6HVY - chains F and G of the 28 polymer chains in the assembly; structure by X-ray diffraction, 2.70 A resolution.

Chain F:
Molecule: Probable proteasome subunit alpha type-7
Organism: Saccharomyces cerevisiae (strain ATCC 204508 / S288c)
Notes: EC 3.4.25.1
UniProt: P21242 (PSA7_YEAST); residues -3 to 284 here correspond to UniProt positions 1-288 (UniProt number = residue number + 4)
Chain sequence (288 residues; row label = number of the first residue in the row; numbers below 1 keep their minus sign (Met-3 is residue -3)):
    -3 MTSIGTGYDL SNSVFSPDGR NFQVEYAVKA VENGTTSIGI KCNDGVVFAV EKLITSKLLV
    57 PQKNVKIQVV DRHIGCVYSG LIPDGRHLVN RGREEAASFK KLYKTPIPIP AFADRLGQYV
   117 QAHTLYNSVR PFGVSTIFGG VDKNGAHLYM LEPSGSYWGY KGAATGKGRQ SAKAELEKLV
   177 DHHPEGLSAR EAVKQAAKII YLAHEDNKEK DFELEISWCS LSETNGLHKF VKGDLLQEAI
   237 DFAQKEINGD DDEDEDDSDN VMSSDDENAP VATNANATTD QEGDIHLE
Disordered / not traced: -3 to 1, 245-284
UniProt features mapped onto this chain:
  - modified residue: Thr-2 (N-acetylthreonine)

Chain G:
Molecule: Proteasome subunit alpha type-1
Organism: Saccharomyces cerevisiae (strain ATCC 204508 / S288c)
Notes: EC 3.4.25.1
UniProt: P21243 (PSA1_YEAST); residues -8 to 243 here correspond to UniProt positions 1-252 (UniProt number = residue number + 9)
Chain sequence (252 residues; each row starts with the number of its first residue; numbers below 1 keep their minus sign (Met-8 is residue -8)):
    -8 MSGAAAASAA GYDRHITIFS PEGRLYQVEY AFKATNQTNI NSLAVRGKDC TVVISQKKVP
    52 DKLLDPTTVS YIFCISRTIG MVVNGPIPDA RNAALRAKAE AAEFRYKYGY DMPCDVLAKR
   112 MANLSQIYTQ RAYMRPLGVI LTFVSVDEEL GPSIYKTDPA GYYVGYKATA TGPKQQEITT
   172 NLENHFKKSK IDHINEESWE KVVEFAITHM IDALGTEFSK NDLEVGVATK DKFFTLSAEN
   232 IEERLVAIAE QD
Disordered / not traced: -8 to 1, 243
Bound ions: Mg2+: Thr8, Tyr119, Arg122, Met125

Chain F / chain G interface:
Contacting residue pairs - 64 pairs, chain F then chain G:
  Thr2(F) - His6(G)
  Gly3(F) - His6(G)
  Tyr4(F) - Arg5(G)
  Tyr4(F) - His6(G)
  Tyr4(F) - Tyr21(G)
  Ser9(F) - Arg126(G)
  Val10(F) - His6(G)
  Val10(F) - Gln18(G)
  Phe11(F) - Gln18(G)  hydrogen bond (backbone-side chain)
  Phe11(F) - Tyr21(G)
  Phe11(F) - Ala22(G)  hydrophobic
  Phe11(F) - Ala25(G)  hydrophobic
  Phe11(F) - Arg126(G)
  Phe11(F) - Pro127(G)
  Ser12(F) - Tyr21(G)
  Pro13(F) - Tyr21(G)  hydrophobic
  Pro13(F) - Lys24(G)  hydrogen bond (backbone-side chain)
  Asp14(F) - Lys24(G)
  Gly15(F) - Tyr21(G)
  Gly15(F) - Ala25(G)
  Lys37(F) - Asp56(G)  salt bridge
  Asp110(F) - Arg82(G)
  Gln114(F) - Arg82(G)  hydrogen bond (side chain-backbone)
  Gln114(F) - Asn83(G)
  Gln114(F) - Leu86(G)
  Gln117(F) - Pro79(G)
  Gln117(F) - Asp80(G)
  Gln117(F) - Asn83(G)  hydrogen bond
  Gln117(F) - Arg126(G)
  Gln117(F) - Leu128(G)
  Thr120(F) - Arg126(G)  hydrogen bond (backbone-side chain)
  Leu121(F) - Tyr124(G)
  Leu121(F) - Arg126(G)
  Leu121(F) - Leu128(G)  hydrophobic
  Tyr122(F) - Tyr124(G)
  Tyr122(F) - Met125(G)  hydrophobic
  Ser150(F) - Pro79(G)
  Gly151(F) - Pro79(G)
  Ser152(F) - Ile78(G)
  Ser152(F) - Pro79(G)
  Tyr153(F) - Arg82(G)  hydrogen bond (backbone-side chain)
  Trp154(F) - Leu55(G)  hydrophobic
  Trp154(F) - Thr59(G)
  Trp154(F) - Val60(G)  hydrophobic
  Trp154(F) - Ser61(G)
  Trp154(F) - Tyr62(G)
  Trp154(F) - Ile78(G)  hydrophobic
  Trp154(F) - Arg82(G)
  Gly155(F) - Leu55(G)
  Gly155(F) - Asp56(G)  hydrogen bond (backbone-backbone)
  Gly155(F) - Thr59(G)  hydrogen bond (backbone-side chain)
  Tyr156(F) - Leu54(G)
  Tyr156(F) - Leu55(G)
  Tyr156(F) - Asp56(G)
  Lys157(F) - Lys53(G)
  Lys157(F) - Leu54(G)  hydrogen bond (backbone-backbone)
  Lys157(F) - Leu55(G)
  Gly158(F) - Leu54(G)  hydrogen bond (backbone-backbone)
  Lys169(F) - Leu54(G)
  Leu172(F) - Leu54(G)  hydrophobic
  Glu173(F) - Lys53(G)
  Glu173(F) - Leu54(G)
  Val176(F) - Leu54(G)  hydrophobic
  Asp177(F) - Lys53(G)  salt bridge
Interface residues without a listed pair, chain F (32 interface residues in all): Tyr145
Interface residues without a listed pair, chain G (29 interface residues in all): Asp52, Pro57, Gly129

In short:
32 residues of chain F face 29 of chain G across their interface, with 10 hydrogen bonds and 2 salt bridges.
Polar pairs include Lys37(F)-Asp56(G), Asp177(F)-Lys53(G) and Phe11(F)-Gln18(G). The Mg2+ site is built by
Thr8(G), Tyr119(G), Arg122(G) and Met125(G).
Chain F is Probable proteasome subunit alpha type-7 and chain G is Proteasome subunit alpha type-1, both from
Saccharomyces cerevisiae (strain ATCC 204508 / S288c); the structure, Yeast 20S proteasome in complex with 5
(7- and 6-membered ring), was determined by X-ray diffraction together with 6HTB, 6HTC, 6HTD, 6HTP, 6HTR, 6HUB
and 30 further entries from the same study.
